Entry 1AJM (X-ray diffraction, 2.40 A resolution); this record covers chain A.

# Chain A
Molecule: Thymidylate synthase
Organism: Escherichia coli
Notes: EC 2.1.1.45
UniProt: P0A884 (TYSY_ECOLI); residue numbers follow UniProt; this construct covers 2-264
Amino-acid sequence (264 residues; each row starts with the number of its first residue):
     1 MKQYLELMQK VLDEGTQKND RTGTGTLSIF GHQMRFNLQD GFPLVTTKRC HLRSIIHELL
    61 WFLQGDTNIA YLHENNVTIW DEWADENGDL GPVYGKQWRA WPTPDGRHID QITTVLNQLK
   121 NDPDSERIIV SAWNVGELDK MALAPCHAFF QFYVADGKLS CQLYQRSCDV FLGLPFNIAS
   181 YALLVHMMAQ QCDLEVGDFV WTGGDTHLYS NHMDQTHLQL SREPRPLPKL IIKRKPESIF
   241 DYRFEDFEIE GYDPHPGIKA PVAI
Sequence notes: engineered mutation E126 (Arg in P0A884)
Modified residues: M1 (n-carboxymethionine; CXM)
Swiss-Prot annotation at these positions:
  - active site: C146 (Nucleophile)
  - binding site (dUMP): R21, R166 to D169, N177, H207 to Y209
  - binding site ((6R)-5,10-methylene-5,6,7,8-tetrahydrofolate): H51, D169, A263
  - mutagenesis: C50 (C50Y: Shows 0.2% of wild-type catalytic activity, but substrate affinity is not affected), N177 (N177A: Shows 200-fold decrease in catalytic activity, 20-fold decrease in affinity for dUMP, and 10-fold decrease in affinity for mTHF)

# In short
From UniProt: active-site residue C146, 9 dUMP-binding residues, 3
(6R)-5,10-methylene-5,6,7,8-tetrahydrofolate-binding residues and 2 mutagenesis sites.
Chain A is Thymidylate synthase (Escherichia coli); the structure, Crystal structure of thymidylate synthase
R126E mutant, was determined by X-ray diffraction together with 1AIQ from the same study.
